6XKW - chains E and Q of the 11 polymer chains in the assembly; structure by electron microscopy, 5.20 A resolution (low resolution: residue-level contacts below are approximate; hydrogen-bond / salt-bridge calls are withheld).

# Chain E
Name: Ubiquinol-cytochrome c reductase iron-sulfur subunit
Source organism: Rhodobacter capsulatus (strain ATCC BAA-309 / NBRC 16581 / SB1003)
Notes: EC 7.1.1.8
Reference sequence: D5ANZ2 (UCRI_RHOCB); residue numbers follow UniProt; this construct covers 1-191
Chain sequence (191 residues; each row starts with the number of its first residue):
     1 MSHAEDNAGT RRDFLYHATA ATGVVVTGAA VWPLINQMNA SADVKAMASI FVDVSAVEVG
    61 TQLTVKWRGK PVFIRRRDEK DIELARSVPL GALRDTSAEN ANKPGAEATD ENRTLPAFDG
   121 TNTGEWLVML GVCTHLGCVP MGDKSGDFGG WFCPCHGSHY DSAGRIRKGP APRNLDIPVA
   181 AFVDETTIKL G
Not modelled in the structure: 1-10
Curated features (UniProtKB/Swiss-Prot):
  - binding site ([2Fe-2S] cluster): Cys133, His135, Cys153, His156
Disulfides: Cys138-Cys155
Ion coordination: 2Fe-2S cluster Fe: Cys133, His135, Cys153, His156
Ligand contacts: 2Fe-2S cluster (FES): Cys133, His135, Leu136, Gly137, Cys138, Cys153, Cys155, His156, Ser158

# Chain Q
Name: Cytochrome c1
Source organism: Rhodobacter capsulatus (strain ATCC BAA-309 / NBRC 16581 / SB1003)
Reference sequence: D5ANZ4 (CY1_RHOCB); residues -20 to 258 here correspond to UniProt positions 1-279 (UniProt number = residue number + 21)
Chain sequence (279 residues; row label = number of the first residue in the row; numbers below 1 keep their minus sign (Met-20 is residue -20)):
   -20 MKKLLISAVS ALVLGSGAAF ANSNVPDHAF SFEGIFGKYD QAQLRRGFQV YNEVCSACHG
    40 MKFVPIRTLA DDGGPQLDPT FVREYAAGLD TIIDKDSGEE RDRKETDMFP TRVGDGMGPD
   100 LSVMAKARAG FSGPAGSGMN QLFKGMGGPE YIYNYVIGFE ENPECAPEGI DGYYYNKTFQ
   160 IGGVPDTCKD AAGVKITHGS WARMPPPLVD DQVTYEDGTP ATVDQMAQDV SAFLMWAAEP
   220 KLVARKQMGL VAMVMLGLLS VMLYLTNKRL WAPYKGHKA
Not modelled in the structure: -20 to 4, 108-125, 258
Curated features (UniProtKB/Swiss-Prot):
  - binding site (heme c): Cys34, Cys37, His38, Met183
Covalent attachments: heme c (HEC) linked to Cys34, Cys37
Ion coordination: heme c Fe: His38, Met183
Ligand contacts: heme c (HEC): Val33, His38, Gly95, Met96, Gly97, Pro98, Leu100, Met103, Arg107, Tyr130, Ile131, Tyr134, Val135, Phe158, Ala181, Arg182, Met183, Pro184, Pro186, Leu187, Val209

# Interface between chain E and chain Q
Pairs across the interface - 13 pairs, chain E then chain Q:
  Arg11(E) - Arg248(Q)
  Arg12(E) - Arg248(Q)
  Leu15(E) - Thr245(Q)
  Leu15(E) - Arg248(Q)
  Ala18(E) - Met241(Q)
  Thr19(E) - Met241(Q)
  Thr19(E) - Thr245(Q)
  Thr22(E) - Leu238(Q)
  Thr22(E) - Met241(Q)
  Gly23(E) - Leu238(Q)
  Ala42(E) - Arg46(Q)
  Asp43(E) - Arg46(Q)
  Ala46(E) - Thr85(Q)
Interface residues without a listed pair, chain E (13 interface residues in all): Val25, Val26, Ala29
Interface residues without a listed pair, chain Q (10 interface residues in all): Met234, Leu235, Leu242, Leu244

# In short
The interface between chain E and chain Q involves 13 residues on one side and 10 on the other. Chain E binds
2Fe-2S cluster. Heme c is covalently linked to Cys34(Q).
Chain E is Ubiquinol-cytochrome c reductase iron-sulfur subunit and chain Q is Cytochrome c1, both from
Rhodobacter capsulatus (strain ATCC BAA-309 / NBRC 16581 / SB1003); the structure, R. capsulatus CIII2CIV
bipartite super-complex (SC-2A) with CcoH/cy, was determined by electron microscopy, deposited together with
6XI0, 6XKT, 6XKU, 6XKV, 6XKX and 6XKZ.
